8Z7N - chains B and E of the 9 polymer chains in the assembly; structure by electron microscopy, 3.58 A resolution.

# Chain B (and E)
Protein: Envelope glycoprotein gp160
From: Human immunodeficiency virus 1
Notes: chain E of this document is another copy of the same molecule, construct and numbering; everything in this record applies to it too
UniProtKB: A1EAH4 (A1EAH4_9HIV1); residues 519-671 here correspond to UniProt positions 510-662 (UniProt number = residue number - 9)
Chain sequence (164 residues; row label = number of the first residue in the row):
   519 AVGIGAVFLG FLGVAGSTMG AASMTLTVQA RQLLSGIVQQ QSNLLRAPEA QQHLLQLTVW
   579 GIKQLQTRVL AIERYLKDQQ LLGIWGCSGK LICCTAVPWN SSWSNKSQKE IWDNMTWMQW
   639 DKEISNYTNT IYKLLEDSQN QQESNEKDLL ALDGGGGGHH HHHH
Not modelled in the structure: 519-522, 556-569, 672-682
Construct notes: engineered mutation Pro566 (Ile557 in A1EAH4), Cys612 (Thr603 in A1EAH4); expression tag (672-682)
Cystine bridges: Cys605-Cys611
Covalently attached groups: N-acetylglucosamine (NAG) linked to Asn618, Asn623, Asn632, Asn644
Ligand contacts: N-acetylglucosamine (NAG; 2-acetamido-2-deoxy-beta-D-glucopyranose): Gly534, Ser535, Thr536

# Interface between chain B and chain E
Contacting residue pairs (12):
  Ala548(B) - Leu599(E)  hydrophobic
  Arg549(B) - Glu654(E)  salt bridge
  Leu551(B) - Lys595(E)
  Leu552(B) - Asp596(E)
  Leu583(B) - Leu583(E)  hydrophobic
  Arg586(B) - Gln584(E)  hydrogen bond
  Arg586(B) - Leu588(E)
  Ile590(B) - Val587(E)  hydrophobic
  Gln597(B) - Gln598(E)
  Gly607(B) - Gln598(E)
  Lys608(B) - Gln598(E)
  Leu609(B) - Gln598(E)  hydrogen bond (backbone-side chain)
Other interface residues (no listed pair), chain B (13 interface residues in all): Thr576, Tyr593
Other interface residues (no listed pair), chain E (15 interface residues in all): Val577, Ile590, Glu591, Leu594, Gly601, Ile602

# In short
The interface between chain B and chain E involves 13 residues on one side and 15 on the other, with 2
hydrogen bonds and 1 salt bridge. Polar contacts include Arg549(B)-Glu654(E), Arg586(B)-Gln584(E) and
Leu609(B)-Gln598(E). Chain B binds N-acetylglucosamine.
Chain B and chain E are both Envelope glycoprotein gp160 (Human immunodeficiency virus 1); the structure,
Structure of HIV-1 CH119 SOSIP.664 trimer in complex with CD4 molecules, was determined by electron
microscopy.
